PDB entry 7XDI | electron microscopy, 3.80 A resolution | chains A and F of the 6 polymer chains in the assembly

Chain A:
Molecule: VP1
Source organism: Sulfolobus spindle-shaped virus
UniProtKB: A0A5Q0V137 (A0A5Q0V137_9VIRU); residues 1-84 here = UniProt positions 1-84
Amino-acid sequence (84 residues; each row starts with the number of its first residue):
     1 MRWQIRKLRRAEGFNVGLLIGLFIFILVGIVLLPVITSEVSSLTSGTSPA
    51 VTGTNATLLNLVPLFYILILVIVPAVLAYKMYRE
Not modelled in the structure: 1-14, 84

Chain F:
Molecule: VP4
Source organism: Sulfolobus spindle-shaped virus
UniProtKB: A0A5Q0V0A2 (A0A5Q0V0A2_9VIRU); numbering as in UniProt (aligned over 1-1236)
Amino-acid sequence (1236 residues; row label = number of the first residue in the row):
     1 MKRVFLLYIIGILLTLFLPLIQTQSAVSLPPLYVEDAVNAEIQQLWSKSP
    51 TGVYAFHEAPSVNNSFWPDDNAKFLESIAPWWQSYSSYVNSTLQFLQQSD
   101 VNGLFIKRFEYPLNPLQSITIGNLSGYTNGFYDIVGNPLLNSMRIATYYN
   151 PTLAVTYLFGNVVQYPNGILVNIEQGLENPITDGGFGGTGGQNPPWESLN
   201 SSSLVNDSIVSIVNNAKTYLNLTGPTFFGTPSEELQYNFPIVNVLPHYLA
   251 FQNVNGILGQYNYQGKFIPFNVTLVLQSSSINRIYLEFIWENSTSGTYVL
   301 TDIPVYFTANGQWQQVVVTVPASAWPKYWNLGALSAVPLLIGIGLDLPGS
   351 SPSQTGPTGVYVGDIATNYPTTFGPQFNVTNKGSYVVFNESWKSDSLGAT
   401 FWIAYVLGQGNAIEVLASAPVNQSWIYVGYNGLATIGTGYTILETPSGIL
   451 KNYQNSGNISWTYLGPNFGKWMLLSTNYAPNWIGDFQMLFIFPMAGTSNP
   501 YMDTLNNAVYMGDPTEVRNTLYFGNYTTLPGYFQWVQIAYQNDGNTSGVF
   551 GFFLIPSVDYLVNPSVIVNDMFPSSLTAYSPSSIPNYWWEAVWGENYYEG
   601 EIIYALALLGKYGNSQALQMAQQAWLSYYNQLKAYNGATYTSSLARFIMA
   651 TILLYNITGNTQYSNAYTQLANWLLQYQNQSKYAYVYIPMWYHKDVDVPS
   701 VNGFATYGYIINRTAQMDVGTVISGTSIGLNFFEDIPLNTSYGIYLLTNG
   751 TGKLPFTYQNVLNVSGTFITYLYMNGGGTATTANITITVQIAYNGNVLQT
   801 IGTAAVDNVPIQPGGISGSPPFYPVKIVVPVLTTVNAPPGSTLIIGWNIK
   851 APQTVYVLIDSTNGPSNVTIPLSWPNPFYGLFTIPKIYNPNPGVHNYPQP
   901 YFLDISAMAGQAMMALYAVTKNITYLLDAQLVMNAIHYGPVPMPTYGILG
   951 VPNPPVEPRLWVYANYSTVDADYYTYKSELVSEFGDAIGNNTLASLAISR
  1001 VWQRTSYTYPTSYIYYVARYGSGLQMNSETQPWGDVATQFYVNTWSPSNL
  1051 DLFWASLPNNNYITNQTWNGTALFIHLYAYQQSQVQLIFLTTTVNFNVLV
  1101 NGNYTNYEANHQIMQIAPTLEPGPNTIIIIPNPKNQVSQNTNISTTTTTS
  1151 PLSNAISGLGITLTQNELMLLGFVIYFVIIMVTYGVSRNKTITVLSSIVA
  1201 VAIVYALALWPTYMAFILGAVGFFMLFYSISRREEE
Not modelled in the structure: 1-26, 116-587, 678-901, 937-972, 1143-1161, 1234-1236
From the paper describing this entry:
  - catalytic residues: Asp69, Asp70 (proposed by the authors, not directly observed)

Chain A / chain F interface:
Pairs across the interface (14):
  Leu61(A) with Glu1167(F)
  Leu64(A) with Leu1163(F), hydrophobic; Glu1167(F)
  Leu68(A) with Leu1171(F), hydrophobic; Val1174(F), hydrophobic
  Val71(A) with Val1174(F), hydrophobic; Val1178(F)
  Ala75(A) with Val1178(F), hydrophobic; Val1182(F), hydrophobic
  Tyr79(A) with Met1181(F); Gly1185(F)
  Tyr82(A) with Gly1185(F); Val1186(F), hydrophobic
  Arg83(A) with Arg1188(F), hydrogen bond (backbone-side chain)
Other interface residues (no listed pair), chain A (10 interface residues in all): Ile67, Ile72
Other interface residues (no listed pair), chain F (11 interface residues in all): Tyr1184

In short:
10 residues of chain A face 11 of chain F across their interface, with 1 hydrogen bond. The hydrogen-bonded
pair is Arg83(A)-Arg1188(F). From the paper: catalytic residues Asp69(F) and Asp70(F).
Here chain A is VP1 and chain F is VP4, both from Sulfolobus spindle-shaped virus. Entry 7XDI (Tail structure
of bacteriophage SSV19) was determined by electron microscopy.
